Entry 9BIO (electron microscopy, 2.83 A resolution); this record covers chains D and E of the 18 polymer chains in the assembly.

== Chain D ==
Protein: 3BNC117 heavy chain
From: Homo sapiens
Sequence (226 residues; each row starts with the number of its first residue; a row labelled like 71A-71D holds insertion residues (71A, then the next letters in order)):
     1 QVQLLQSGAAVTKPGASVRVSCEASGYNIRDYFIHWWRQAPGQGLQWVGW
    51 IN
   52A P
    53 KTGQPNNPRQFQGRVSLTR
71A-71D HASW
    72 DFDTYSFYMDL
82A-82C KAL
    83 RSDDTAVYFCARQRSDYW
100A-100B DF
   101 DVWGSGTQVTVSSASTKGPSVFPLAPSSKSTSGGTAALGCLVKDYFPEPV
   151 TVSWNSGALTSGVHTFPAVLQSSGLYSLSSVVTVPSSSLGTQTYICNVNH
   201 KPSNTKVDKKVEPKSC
Unresolved in the structure: 112-216
Disulfides: Cys22-Cys92

== Chain E ==
Protein: 3BNC117 light chain
From: Homo sapiens
Sequence (206 residues; row label = number of the first residue in the row; note: 8 numbers in that range are skipped by the numbering (no residue carries them; nothing is unmodelled there)):
     1 DIQMTQSPSSLSASVGDTVTITCQANG
    32 YLNWYQQRRGKAPKLLIYDGSKLERGVPSRFSGRRWGQEYNLTINNLQPE
    82 DIATYFCQVY
    96 EFVVPGTRLDLKRTVAAPSVFIFPPSDEQLKSGTASVVCLLNNFYPREAK
   146 VQWKVDNALQSGNSQESVTEQDSKDSTYSLSSTLTLSKADYEKHKVYACE
   196 VTHQGLSSPVTKSFNRGEC
Unresolved in the structure: 107-214
Disulfides: Cys23-Cys88
Covalently attached groups: N-acetylglucosamine (NAG) linked to Asn72

== Interface between chain D and chain E ==
Contacting residue pairs - 25 pairs, chain D then chain E:
  Gln39(D) - Gln38(E)  hydrogen bond
  Leu45(D) - Gln38(E)
  Leu45(D) - Phe87(E)  hydrophobic
  Trp47(D) - Glu96(E)
  Phe91(D) - Ala43(E)  hydrophobic
  Arg96(D) - Leu46(E)
  Arg96(D) - Tyr49(E)
  Arg96(D) - Glu55(E)  salt bridge
  Asp98(D) - Tyr91(E)
  Tyr99(D) - Tyr32(E)  hydrophobic
  Tyr99(D) - Asn34(E)
  Tyr99(D) - Asp50(E)
  Trp100(D) - Asn34(E)  hydrogen bond (backbone-side chain)
  Trp100(D) - Tyr36(E)  hydrogen bond (backbone-side chain)
  Trp100(D) - Gln89(E)
  Trp100(D) - Tyr91(E)
  Trp100(D) - Glu96(E)
  Asp100A(D) - Asn34(E)  hydrogen bond
  Asp100A(D) - Leu46(E)
  Asp100A(D) - Tyr49(E)
  Phe100B(D) - Tyr36(E)  hydrogen bond (backbone-side chain)
  Phe100B(D) - Gln89(E)
  Trp103(D) - Ala43(E)  hydrophobic
  Trp103(D) - Pro44(E)
  Gly104(D) - Ala43(E)
Interface residues without a listed pair, chain D (16 interface residues in all): Trp37, Gly44, Asp101, Ser105
Interface residues without a listed pair, chain E (18 interface residues in all): Lys42, Lys53, Val98, Pro100

== In short ==
16 residues of chain D face 18 of chain E across their interface; the contacts include 5 hydrogen bonds and 1
salt bridge. Among the polar pairs are Arg96(D)-Glu55(E), Gln39(D)-Gln38(E) and Trp100(D)-Asn34(E). Covalently
linked N-acetylglucosamine: at Asn72(E).
Chain D is 3BNC117 heavy chain and chain E is 3BNC117 light chain, both from Homo sapiens; the structure,
Structure of VRC44.01 Fab in complex with 3BNC117-purified C1080.c3 RnS SOSIP.664 HIV-1 Env trimer, was
determined by electron microscopy.
